PDB entry 9LWF | electron microscopy, 3.41 A resolution | chains C and N of the 20 polymer chains in the assembly

Chain C:
Molecule: GATOR2 complex protein WDR24
From: Homo sapiens
Notes: EC 2.3.2.27
UniProtKB: Q96S15 (WDR24_HUMAN); numbering as in UniProt (aligned over 1-790)
Amino-acid sequence (790 residues; each row starts with the number of its first residue):
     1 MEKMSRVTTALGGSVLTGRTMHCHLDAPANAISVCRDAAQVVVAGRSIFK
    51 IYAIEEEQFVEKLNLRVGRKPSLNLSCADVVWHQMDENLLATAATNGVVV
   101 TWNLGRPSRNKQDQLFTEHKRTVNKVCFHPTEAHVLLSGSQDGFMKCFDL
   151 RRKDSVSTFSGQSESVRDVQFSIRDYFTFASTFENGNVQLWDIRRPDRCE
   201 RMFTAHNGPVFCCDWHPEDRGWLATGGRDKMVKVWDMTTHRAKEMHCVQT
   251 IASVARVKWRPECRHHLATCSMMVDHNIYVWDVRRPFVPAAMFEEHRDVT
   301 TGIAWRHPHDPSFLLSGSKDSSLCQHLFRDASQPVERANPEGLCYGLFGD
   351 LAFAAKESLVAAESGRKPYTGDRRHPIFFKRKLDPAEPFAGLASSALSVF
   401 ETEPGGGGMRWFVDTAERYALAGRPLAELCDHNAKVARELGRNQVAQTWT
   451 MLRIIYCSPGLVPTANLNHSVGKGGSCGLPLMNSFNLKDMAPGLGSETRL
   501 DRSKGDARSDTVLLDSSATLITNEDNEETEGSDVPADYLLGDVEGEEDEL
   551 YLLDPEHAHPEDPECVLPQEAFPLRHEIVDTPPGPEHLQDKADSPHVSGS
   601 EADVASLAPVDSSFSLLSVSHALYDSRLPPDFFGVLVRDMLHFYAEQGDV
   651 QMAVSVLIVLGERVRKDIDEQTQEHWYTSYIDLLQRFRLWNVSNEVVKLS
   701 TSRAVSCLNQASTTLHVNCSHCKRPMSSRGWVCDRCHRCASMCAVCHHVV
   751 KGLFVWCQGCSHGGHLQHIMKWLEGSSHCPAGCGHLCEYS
Not modelled in the structure: 1-14, 361-391, 403-409, 459-626, 789-790
Disulfides: Cys722-Cys733, Cys743-Cys746
Bound ions: Zn2+ site 1 near Arg738 (its only coordinating residue here); Zn2+ site 2: Cys779, His785; Zn2+ site 3 near Cys787 (its only coordinating residue here)
Swiss-Prot annotation at these positions:
  - zinc finger: Asn718 to Ala740 (C4-type), Ser741 to Ser790 (RING-type)
  - binding site (Zn(2+)): Cys719, Cys722, Cys733, Cys736, Cys743, Cys746, Cys757, Cys760, His762, His765, His768, Cys779, Cys783, His785, Cys787
  - modified residue: Ser155 (Phosphoserine), Ser470 (Phosphoserine), Ser496 (Phosphoserine), Thr581 (Phosphothreonine), Ser594 (Phosphoserine), Ser598 (Phosphoserine)
  - mutagenesis: Ser155 (S155A: Abolished phosphorylation by AMPK; S155D: Mimics phosphorylation, leading to inhibit mTORC1 activation), Met451 (M451E: Abolished interaction with WDR59 and assembly of the GATOR2 complex; when associated with E-632-633-E), Phe632 to Phe633 (Abolished interaction with WDR59 and assembly of the GATOR2 complex; when associated with E-451), Cys743 to Cys746 (Impaired amino-acid-mediated mTORC1 activation)

Chain N:
Molecule: GATOR2 complex protein WDR59
From: Homo sapiens
UniProtKB: Q6PJI9 (WDR59_HUMAN); numbering as in UniProt (aligned over 1-974)
Amino-acid sequence (974 residues; row label = number of the first residue in the row):
     1 MAARWSSENVVVEFRDSQATAMSVDCLGQHAVLSGRRFLYIVNLDAPFEG
    51 HRKISRQSKWDIGAVQWNPHDSFAHYFAASSNQRVDLYKWKDGSGEVGTT
   101 LQGHTRVISDLDWAVFEPDLLVTSSVDTYIYIWDIKDTRKPTVALSAVAG
   151 ASQVKWNKKNANCLATSHDGDVRIWDKRKPSTAVEYLAAHLSKIHGLDWH
   201 PDSEHILATSSQDNSVKFWDYRQPRKYLNILPCQVPVWKARYTPFSNGLV
   251 TVMVPQLRRENSLLLWNVFDLNTPVHTFVGHDDVVLEFQWRKQKEGSKDY
   301 QLVTWSRDQTLRMWRVDSQMQRLCANDILDGVDEFIESISLLPEPEKTLH
   351 TEDTDHQHTASHGEEEALKEDPPRNLLEERKSDQLGLPQTLQQEFSLINV
   401 QIRNVNVEMDAADRSCTVSVHCSNHRVKMLVKFPAQYPNNAAPSFQFINP
   451 TTITSTMKAKLLKILKDTALQKVKRGQSCLEPCLRQLVSCLESFVNQEDS
   501 ASSNPFALPNSVTPPLPTFARVTTAYGSYQDANIPFPRTSGARFCGAGYL
   551 VYFTRPMTMHRAVSPTEPTPRSLSALSAYHTGLIAPMKIRTEAPGNLRLY
   601 SGSPTRSEKEQVSISSFYYKERKSRRWKSKREGSDSGNRQIKAAGKVIIQ
   651 DIACLLPVHKSLGELYILNVNDIQETCQKNAASALLVGRKDLVQVWSLAT
   701 VATDLCLGPKSDPDLETPWARHPFGRQLLESLLAHYCRLRDVQTLAMLCS
   751 VFEAQSRPQGLPNPFGPFPNRSSNLVVSHSRYPSFTSSGSCSSMSDPGLN
   801 TGGWNIAGREAEHLSSPWGESSPEELRFGSLTYSDPRERERDQHDKNKRL
   851 LDPANTQQFDDFKKCYGEILYRWGLREKRAEVLKFVSCPPDPHKGIEFGV
   901 YCSHCRSEVRGTQCAICKGFTFQCAICHVAVRGSSNFCLTCGHGGHTSHM
   951 MEWFRTQEVCPTGCGCHCLLESTF
Not modelled in the structure: 1-532, 556-644, 754-837, 890-894
Bound ions: Zn2+ site 1: Cys902, Cys905, Cys914, Cys917; Zn2+ site 2: Cys924, Cys927, His946, His949; Zn2+ site 3: Cys938, Cys941, Cys966, Cys968; Zn2+ site 4: Cys941, His943, Cys960, Cys964
Swiss-Prot annotation at these positions:
  - zinc finger: Tyr901 to Phe920 (C4-type), Thr921 to Thr973 (RING-type)
  - binding site (Zn(2+)): Cys902, Cys905, Cys914, Cys917, Cys927, Cys938, His943, His946, His949, Cys960, Cys964, Cys966, Cys968
  - modified residue (Phosphoserine): Ser564, Ser821, Ser822, Ser830
  - mutagenesis: Leu698 (L698E: Abolished interaction with WDR24 and assembly of the GATOR2 complex; when associated with 728-E--E-732), Leu728 to Leu732 (Abolished interaction with WDR24 and assembly of the GATOR2 complex; when associated with E-698), Cys924 to Cys927 (Impaired amino-acid-mediated mTORC1 activation)

How chain C and chain N interact:
Contacting residue pairs - 27 pairs, chain C then chain N:
  Gln444(C) - Thr717(N)  hydrogen bond (side chain-backbone)
  Gln444(C) - Trp719(N)
  Gln444(C) - His722(N)
  Gln447(C) - Val701(N)
  Thr448(C) - His722(N)
  Thr448(C) - Phe724(N)
  Met451(C) - Leu698(N)  hydrophobic
  Met451(C) - Val701(N)  hydrophobic
  Met451(C) - Ala702(N)  hydrophobic
  Met451(C) - Trp719(N)  hydrophobic
  Ile454(C) - Gln694(N)  hydrogen bond (backbone-side chain)
  Ile454(C) - Ser697(N)
  Arg627(C) - Asp691(N)  hydrogen bond (backbone-side chain)
  Leu628(C) - Asp691(N)  hydrogen bond (backbone-side chain)
  Leu628(C) - Gln694(N)
  Leu628(C) - His735(N)
  Phe632(C) - Ser731(N)
  Phe632(C) - Leu732(N)  hydrophobic
  Phe633(C) - Leu728(N)  hydrophobic
  Leu636(C) - Pro723(N)
  Leu636(C) - Phe724(N)  hydrophobic
  Leu636(C) - Leu728(N)  hydrophobic
  Asp639(C) - Pro723(N)
  Met640(C) - His722(N)
  Phe643(C) - His722(N)
  Phe643(C) - Pro723(N)
  Tyr644(C) - His722(N)  hydrogen bond
Also at the interface, not in a pair above, chain C (18 interface residues in all): Asn443, Thr450, Ile455, Pro629
Also at the interface, not in a pair above, chain N (21 interface residues in all): Lys690, Asp704, Cys706, Leu707, Pro718, Gln727

Summary:
18 residues of chain C and 21 residues of chain N are in contact; the contacts include 5 hydrogen bonds. Polar
contacts include Gln444(C)-Thr717(N), Ile454(C)-Gln694(N) and Arg627(C)-Asp691(N).
Here chain C is GATOR2 complex protein WDR24 and chain N is GATOR2 complex protein WDR59, both from Homo
sapiens. Entry 9LWF (Cryo-EM structure of dual sensor bound GATOR2 complex) was determined by electron
microscopy together with 9LVJ and 9LVK from the same study.
